Entry 7BFQ (electron microscopy, 4.15 A resolution (low resolution: residue-level contacts below are approximate; hydrogen-bond / salt-bridge calls are withheld)); this record covers chains C and B of the 4 polymer chains in the assembly.

Chain C:
Protein: Integrator complex subunit 4
Organism: Homo sapiens
UniProtKB: Q96HW7 (INT4_HUMAN); numbering as in UniProt (aligned over 1-963)
Chain sequence (979 residues; numbered -15 to 963; the number before each row is that of its first residue; numbers below 1 keep their minus sign (Met-15 is residue -15)):
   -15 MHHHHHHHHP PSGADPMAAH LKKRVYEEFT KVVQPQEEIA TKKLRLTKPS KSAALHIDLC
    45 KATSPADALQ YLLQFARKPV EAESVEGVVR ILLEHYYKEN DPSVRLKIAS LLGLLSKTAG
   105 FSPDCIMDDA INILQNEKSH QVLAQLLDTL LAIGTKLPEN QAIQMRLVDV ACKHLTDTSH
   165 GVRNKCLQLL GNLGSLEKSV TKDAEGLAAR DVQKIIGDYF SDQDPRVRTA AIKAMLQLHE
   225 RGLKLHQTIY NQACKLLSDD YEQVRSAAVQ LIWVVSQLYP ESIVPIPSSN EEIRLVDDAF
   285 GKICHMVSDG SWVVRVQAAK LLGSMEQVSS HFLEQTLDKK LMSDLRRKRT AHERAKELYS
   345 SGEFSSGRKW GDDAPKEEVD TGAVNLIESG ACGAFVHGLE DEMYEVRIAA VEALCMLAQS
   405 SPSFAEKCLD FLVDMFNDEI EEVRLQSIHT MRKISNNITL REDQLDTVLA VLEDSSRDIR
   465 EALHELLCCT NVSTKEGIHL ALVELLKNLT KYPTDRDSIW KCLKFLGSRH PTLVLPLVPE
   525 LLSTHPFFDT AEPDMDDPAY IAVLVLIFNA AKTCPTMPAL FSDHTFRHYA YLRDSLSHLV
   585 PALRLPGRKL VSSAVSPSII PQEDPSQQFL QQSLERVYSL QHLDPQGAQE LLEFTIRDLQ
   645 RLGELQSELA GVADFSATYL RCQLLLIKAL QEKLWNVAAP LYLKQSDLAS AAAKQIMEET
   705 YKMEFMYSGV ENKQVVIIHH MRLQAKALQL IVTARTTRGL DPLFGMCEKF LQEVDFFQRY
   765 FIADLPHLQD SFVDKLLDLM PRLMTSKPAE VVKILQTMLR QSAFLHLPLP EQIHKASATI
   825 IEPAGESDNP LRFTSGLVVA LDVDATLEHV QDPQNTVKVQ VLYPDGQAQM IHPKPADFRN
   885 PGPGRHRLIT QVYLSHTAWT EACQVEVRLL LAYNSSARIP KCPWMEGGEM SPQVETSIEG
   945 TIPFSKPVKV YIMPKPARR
Unresolved in the structure: -15 to 34, 181-193, 346-963
Differences from the reference sequence: initiating methionine (-15); expression tag (-14 to 0)
UniProt features mapped onto this chain:
  - modified residue: Lys26 (N6-acetyllysine)
  - cross-link: Lys791 (Glycyl lysine isopeptide (Lys-Gly) (interchain with G-Cter in SUMO1))
  - mutagenesis: His164 to Arg167 (Decreased processing activity of the Integrator complex), Arg210 (R210A: Decreased processing activity of the Integrator complex)

Chain B:
Protein: Integrator complex subunit 11
Organism: Homo sapiens
Notes: EC 3.1.27.-
UniProtKB: Q5TA45 (INT11_HUMAN); residue numbers follow UniProt; this construct covers 1-600
Chain sequence (645 residues; numbered -44 to 600; the number before each row is that of its first residue; numbers below 1 keep their minus sign (Met-44 is residue -44)):
   -44 MDEKTTGWRG GHVVEGLAGE LEQLRARLEH HPQGQREPPP SGADPMPEIR VTPLGAGQDV
    16 GRSCILVSIA GKNVMLDCGM HMGFNDDRRF PDFSYITQNG RLTDFLDCVI ISHFHLDHCG
    76 ALPYFSEMVG YDGPIYMTHP TQAICPILLE DYRKIAVDKK GEANFFTSQM IKDCMKKVVA
   136 VHLHQTVQVD DELEIKAYYA GHVLGAAMFQ IKVGSESVVY TGDYNMTPDR HLGAAWIDKC
   196 RPNLLITEST YATTIRDSKR CRERDFLKKV HETVERGGKV LIPVFALGRA QELCILLETF
   256 WERMNLKVPI YFSTGLTEKA NHYYKLFIPW TNQKIRKTFV QRNMFEFKHI KAFDRAFADN
   316 PGPMVVFATP GMLHAGQSLQ IFRKWAGNEK NMVIMPGYCV QGTVGHKILS GQRKLEMEGR
   376 QVLEVKMQVE YMSFSAHADA KGIMQLVGQA EPESVLLVHG EAKKMEFLKQ KIEQELRVNC
   436 YMPANGETVT LLTSPSIPVG ISLGLLKREM AQGLLPEAKK PRLLHGTLIM KDSNFRLVSS
   496 EQALKELGLA EHQLRFTCRV HLHDTRKEQE TALRVYSHLK SVLKDHCVQH LPDGSVTVES
   556 VLLQAAAPSE DPGTKVLLVS WTYQDEELGS FLTSLLKKGL PQAPS
Unresolved in the structure: -44 to 1, 115-116, 472-475, 598-600
Differences from the reference sequence: initiating methionine (-44); expression tag (-43 to 0); conflict Leu447 (Pro in Q5TA45)
Reported in the primary citation:
  - conformationally variable residues (helix shift): Ser495 to Leu504
  - mutagenesis - E203Q: decreased catalytic activity

Interface between chain C and chain B:
Contacting residue pairs - 11 pairs, chain C then chain B:
  Asp161(C) - Ala466(B)
  Thr162(C) - Lys462(B)
  Arg167(C) - Leu469(B)
  Tyr203(C) - Leu469(B)
  Gln207(C) - Met465(B)
  Asp244(C) - Lys194(B)
  Ser292(C) - Gln400(B)
  Gly294(C) - Gln404(B)
  Lys323(C) - Asp212(B)
  Met326(C) - Pro183(B)
  Ser327(C) - Pro183(B)
Other interface residues (no listed pair), chain C (15 interface residues in all): Leu159, Trp296, Arg299, Asp328
Other interface residues (no listed pair), chain B (11 interface residues in all): Trp191, Gln288

Summary:
15 residues of chain C face 11 of chain B across their interface. UniProt lists 5 mutagenesis sites on chain
C. The paper reports that E203Q of chain B reduces catalytic activity; conformational variability at
Ser495(B).
Chain C is Integrator complex subunit 4 and chain B is Integrator complex subunit 11, both from Homo sapiens;
the structure, Structure of the Integrator cleavage module with extended INTS4 and rigid body docked INTS9/11
CTD, was determined by electron microscopy (same publication as 7BFP).
